PDB entry 4MNH | X-ray diffraction, 3.30 A resolution | chains A and B

# Chain A
Molecule: T-cell receptor gamma chain V region PT-gamma-1/2, Human nkt tcr beta chain
Source organism: Homo sapiens
Notes: fragment: DP10.7 TCR gamma variable domain fused with human TCR beta constant domain; engineered mutation(s): S173C, C191A
Reference sequence: K7N5M4 (K7N5M4_HUMAN); residues 117-256 here correspond to UniProt positions 120-259 (UniProt number = residue number + 3)
Chain sequence (259 residues; each row starts with the number of its first residue; numbers below 1 keep their minus sign (Pro-2 is residue -2)):
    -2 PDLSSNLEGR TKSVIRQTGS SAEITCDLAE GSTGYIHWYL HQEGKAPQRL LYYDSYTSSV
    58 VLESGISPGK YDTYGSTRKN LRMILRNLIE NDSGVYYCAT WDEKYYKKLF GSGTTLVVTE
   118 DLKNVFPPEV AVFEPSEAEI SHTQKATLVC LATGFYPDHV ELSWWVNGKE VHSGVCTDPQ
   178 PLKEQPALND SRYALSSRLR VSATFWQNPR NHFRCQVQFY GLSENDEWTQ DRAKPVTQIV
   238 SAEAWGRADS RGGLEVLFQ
Unresolved in the structure: -2 to 7, 27-29, 73-77, 247-256
Disulfide bonds: Cys23-Cys95, Cys147-Cys212

# Chain B
Molecule: Human nkt tcr alpha chain
Source organism: Homo sapiens
Notes: fragment: DP10.7 TCR delta variable domain fused with human TCR alpha constant domain; engineered mutation(s): T167C
Reference sequence: Q6PJ56 (Q6PJ56_HUMAN); residues 1-106 here correspond to UniProt positions 21-126 (UniProt number = residue number + 20)
Chain sequence (226 residues; numbered -2 to 223; the number before each row is that of its first residue; numbers below 1 keep their minus sign (Ala-2 is residue -2)):
    -2 ADPAQKVTQA QSSVSMPVRK AVTLNCLYET SWWSYYIFWY KQLPSKEMIF LIRQGSDEQN
    58 AKSGRYSVNF KKAAKSVALT ISALQLEDSA KYFCALGEPS YWGFPRTTRV IFGKGTRVTV
   118 EPNIQNPDPA VYQLRDSKSS DKSVCLFTDF DSQTNVSQSK DSDVYITDKC VLDMRSMDFK
   178 SNSAVAWSNK SDFACANAFN NSIIPEDTFF PSPESSSRGG LEVLFQ
Unresolved in the structure: -2 to 1, 138-140, 159-160, 187-189, 201, 208-223
Construct notes: expression tag (-2 to 0, 112-223); conflict Pro96 (Ser116 in Q6PJ56), Ser97 (Phe117 in Q6PJ56), Tyr98 (Leu118 in Q6PJ56), Trp99 (Pro119 in Q6PJ56), Gly100 (Phe120 in Q6PJ56), Phe101 (Arg121 in Q6PJ56), Pro102 (Gly122 in Q6PJ56), Arg103 (Asn123 in Q6PJ56), Thr104 (Phe124 in Q6PJ56), Thr105 (His125 in Q6PJ56), Arg106 (Tyr126 in Q6PJ56); linker (107-111)
Disulfide bonds: Cys23-Cys91, Cys142-Cys192
Reported in the primary citation:
  - conformationally variable residues (side-chain flip): Asp54

# Chain A / chain B interface
Inter-chain disulfides: Cys173(A)-Cys167(B)
Pairs across the interface (86):
  Thr8(A) - Ser42(B)
  Tyr32(A) - Arg103(B)
  His34(A) - Arg103(B)  hydrogen bond (side chain-backbone)
  His34(A) - Thr104(B)
  Tyr36(A) - Arg106(B)
  Tyr36(A) - Val107(B)  hydrogen bond (side chain-backbone)
  His38(A) - Gln39(B)  hydrogen bond
  His38(A) - Phe90(B)
  Ala43(A) - Phe109(B)
  Ala43(A) - Gly110(B)
  Ala43(A) - Lys111(B)
  Pro44(A) - Phe90(B)
  Pro44(A) - Phe109(B)
  Pro44(A) - Gly110(B)
  Arg46(A) - Thr104(B)  hydrogen bond (side chain-backbone)
  Arg46(A) - Thr105(B)
  Arg46(A) - Arg106(B)
  Tyr49(A) - Thr104(B)
  Glu60(A) - Arg106(B)  salt bridge
  Val92(A) - Lys43(B)
  Tyr94(A) - Gln39(B)  hydrogen bond
  Tyr94(A) - Lys43(B)  hydrogen bond (side chain-backbone)
  Tyr94(A) - Met45(B)
  Trp98(A) - Arg103(B)
  Trp98(A) - Thr105(B)  hydrogen bond (side chain-backbone)
  Trp98(A) - Val107(B)  hydrophobic
  Asp99(A) - Arg103(B)
  Glu100(A) - Arg103(B)
  Tyr102(A) - Arg50(B)  hydrogen bond
  Tyr103(A) - Phe35(B)
  Tyr103(A) - Arg50(B)
  Tyr103(A) - Phe101(B)
  Tyr103(A) - Arg103(B)
  Tyr103(A) - Thr105(B)  hydrogen bond
  Lys104(A) - Phe47(B)
  Lys105(A) - Tyr37(B)  hydrogen bond (backbone-side chain)
  Lys105(A) - Thr105(B)
  Phe107(A) - Met45(B)  hydrophobic
  Phe107(A) - Phe109(B)  hydrophobic
  Ser109(A) - Lys43(B)
  Gly110(A) - Lys43(B)
  Val129(A) - Asp133(B)
  Val129(A) - Ser134(B)
  Phe130(A) - Leu131(B)
  Phe130(A) - Arg132(B)
  Phe130(A) - Asp133(B)
  Phe130(A) - Val141(B)  hydrophobic
  Glu131(A) - Leu131(B)
  Glu131(A) - Arg132(B)  hydrogen bond (backbone-backbone)
  Pro132(A) - Leu131(B)
  Ser133(A) - Tyr129(B)
  Ser133(A) - Gln130(B)  hydrogen bond (side chain-backbone)
  Ser133(A) - Leu131(B)
  Glu136(A) - Tyr129(B)
  His139(A) - Asp125(B)  salt bridge
  His139(A) - Tyr129(B)  hydrogen bond
  Thr140(A) - Asp146(B)
  Thr144(A) - Leu131(B)
  Thr144(A) - Leu143(B)
  Val146(A) - Leu131(B)  hydrophobic
  Val146(A) - Val141(B)  hydrophobic
  Val146(A) - Val182(B)  hydrophobic
  Ser170(A) - Arg172(B)
  Gly171(A) - Leu169(B)
  Gly171(A) - Asp170(B)  hydrogen bond (backbone-backbone)
  Cys173(A) - Cys167(B)  disulfide
  Cys173(A) - Val168(B)
  Cys173(A) - Leu169(B)  hydrophobic
  Thr174(A) - Cys167(B)
  Asp175(A) - Thr164(B)
  Asp175(A) - Asp165(B)
  Glu181(A) - Tyr162(B)
  Ser193(A) - Thr164(B)
  Ser193(A) - Val182(B)
  Arg195(A) - Thr164(B)  hydrogen bond
  Arg195(A) - Asp165(B)
  Arg195(A) - Cys167(B)
  Arg195(A) - Ser180(B)
  Arg195(A) - Ala181(B)
  Arg195(A) - Val182(B)
  Arg197(A) - Thr145(B)
  Arg197(A) - Asp146(B)  salt bridge
  Arg197(A) - Leu169(B)
  Arg197(A) - Met171(B)
  Arg197(A) - Phe176(B)
  Arg197(A) - Ser178(B)  hydrogen bond
Other interface residues (no listed pair), chain A (56 interface residues in all): Gly41, Lys101, Thr112, Ala135, Lys142, Leu148, Thr150, Val172, Pro176, Lys180, Ala191, Leu196, Val198, Ser199, Glu240
Other interface residues (no listed pair), chain B (47 interface residues in all): Tyr33, Met174, Trp184, Phe206

# Overview
Chain A and chain B form an interface of 56 and 47 residues respectively; the contacts include 1 disulfide
bond, 16 hydrogen bonds and 3 salt bridges. Polar pairs include Glu60(A)-Arg106(B), His139(A)-Asp125(B) and
Arg197(A)-Asp146(B). The paper reports conformational variability at Asp54(B).
Chain A is T-cell receptor gamma chain V region PT-gamma-1/2, Human nkt tcr beta chain and chain B is Human
nkt tcr alpha chain, both from Homo sapiens; the structure, Structure of the DP10.7 TCR, was determined by
X-ray diffraction (same publication as 4MNG, 4MQ7 and 4NDM).
